Entry 1EA2 (X-ray diffraction, 1.80 A resolution); this record covers chain A.

Chain A:
Protein: Steroid delta-isomerase
Source organism: Pseudomonas putida
Notes: EC 5.3.3.1
UniProtKB: P07445 (SDIS_PSEPU); numbering as in UniProt (aligned over 1-131)
Sequence (131 residues; numbered 1 to 131; the number before each row is that of its first residue):
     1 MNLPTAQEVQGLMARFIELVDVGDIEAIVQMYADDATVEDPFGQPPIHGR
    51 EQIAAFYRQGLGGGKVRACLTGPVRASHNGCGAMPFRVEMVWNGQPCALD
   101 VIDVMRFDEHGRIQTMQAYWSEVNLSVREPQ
Disordered / not traced: 1, 62-64, 128-131
Sequence notes: engineered mutation Phe-16 (Tyr in P07445)
Swiss-Prot annotation at these positions:
  - active site: Asp-40 (Proton acceptor)
  - binding site (substrate): Asp-103

Overview:
From UniProt: active-site residue Asp-40 and substrate-binding residue Asp-103.
Chain A is Steroid delta-isomerase (Pseudomonas putida); the structure, Pseudoreversion of the Catalytic
Activity of Y14F by the Additional Tyrosine-to-Phenylalanine Substitution(s) in the Hydrogen Bond ..., was
determined by X-ray diffraction (same publication as 1E97).
